Entry 6AT1 (X-ray diffraction, 2.60 A resolution); this record covers chains B and D of the 4 polymer chains in the assembly.

== Chain B (and D) ==
Protein: Aspartate carbamoyltransferase regulatory chain
Source organism: Escherichia coli
Notes: chain D of this document is another copy of the same molecule, construct and numbering; everything in this record applies to it too
UniProt: P0A7F3 (PYRI_ECOLI); residues 2-153 here correspond to UniProt positions 1-152 (UniProt number = residue number - 1)
Sequence (153 residues; numbered 1 to 153; the number before each row is that of its first residue):
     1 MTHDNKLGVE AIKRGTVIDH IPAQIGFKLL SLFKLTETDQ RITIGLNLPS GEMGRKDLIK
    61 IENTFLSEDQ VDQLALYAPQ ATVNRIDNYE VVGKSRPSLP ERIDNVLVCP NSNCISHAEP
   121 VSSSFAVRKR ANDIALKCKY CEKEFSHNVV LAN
Disordered / not traced: 1-7
Differences from the reference sequence: conflict Gly8 (Gln7 in P0A7F3)
Ion coordination: Zn2+: Cys109, Cys114, Cys138, Cys141

== Chain B / chain D interface ==
Pairs across the interface (36; chain B residue first):
  Gln24(B) - Thr36(D)  hydrogen bond (side chain-backbone)
  Gln24(B) - Glu37(D)
  Gln24(B) - Thr38(D)
  Gln24(B) - Asp39(D)  hydrogen bond
  Phe27(B) - Phe27(D)  hydrophobic
  Phe27(B) - Ser31(D)
  Phe27(B) - Thr36(D)
  Leu30(B) - Phe27(D)  hydrophobic
  Ser31(B) - Phe27(D)
  Thr36(B) - Gln24(D)  hydrogen bond (backbone-side chain)
  Thr36(B) - Phe27(D)
  Thr36(B) - Leu46(D)
  Thr38(B) - Asn47(D)  hydrogen bond (backbone-side chain)
  Asp39(B) - Asn47(D)
  Asp39(B) - Arg55(D)  hydrogen bond (backbone-side chain)
  Gln40(B) - Leu46(D)
  Gln40(B) - Asn47(D)  hydrogen bond (backbone-side chain)
  Arg41(B) - Leu46(D)
  Arg41(B) - Asn47(D)
  Ile42(B) - Gly45(D)
  Ile42(B) - Leu46(D)  hydrogen bond (backbone-backbone)
  Thr43(B) - Ile44(D)
  Ile44(B) - Ile42(D)
  Ile44(B) - Thr43(D)
  Ile44(B) - Ile44(D)  hydrogen bond (backbone-backbone)
  Gly45(B) - Ile42(D)
  Leu46(B) - Thr36(D)
  Leu46(B) - Gln40(D)
  Leu46(B) - Arg41(D)
  Leu46(B) - Ile42(D)  hydrogen bond (backbone-backbone)
  Leu46(B) - Ile44(D)  hydrophobic
  Asn47(B) - Thr38(D)  hydrogen bond (side chain-backbone)
  Asn47(B) - Asp39(D)
  Asn47(B) - Gln40(D)  hydrogen bond (side chain-backbone)
  Pro49(B) - Arg41(D)
  Arg55(B) - Asp39(D)  salt bridge
Other interface residues (no listed pair), chain B (20 interface residues in all): Ala23, Glu37, Leu48
Other interface residues (no listed pair), chain D (18 interface residues in all): Leu30, Pro49

== In short ==
20 residues of chain B and 18 residues of chain D are in contact; the contacts include 11 hydrogen bonds and 1
salt bridge. Polar contacts include Arg55(B)-Asp39(D), Gln24(B)-Thr36(D) and Gln24(B)-Asp39(D). Cys109(B),
Cys114(B), Cys138(B) and Cys141(B) coordinate Zn2+.
Both chains are Aspartate carbamoyltransferase regulatory chain (Escherichia coli). Entry 6AT1 (Structural
consequences of effector binding to the T state of aspartate carbamoyltransferase. crystal structures of the
...) was determined by X-ray diffraction together with 4AT1 and 5AT1 from the same study.
